9CXC - chains C and D of the 7 polymer chains in the assembly; structure by electron microscopy, 3.30 A resolution.

# Chain C
Name: Gamma-aminobutyric acid receptor subunit gamma-2
Organism: Homo sapiens
UniProtKB: P18507 (GBRG2_HUMAN); residues 1-436 here correspond to UniProt positions 40-475 (UniProt number = residue number + 39)
Sequence (436 residues; row label = number of the first residue in the row):
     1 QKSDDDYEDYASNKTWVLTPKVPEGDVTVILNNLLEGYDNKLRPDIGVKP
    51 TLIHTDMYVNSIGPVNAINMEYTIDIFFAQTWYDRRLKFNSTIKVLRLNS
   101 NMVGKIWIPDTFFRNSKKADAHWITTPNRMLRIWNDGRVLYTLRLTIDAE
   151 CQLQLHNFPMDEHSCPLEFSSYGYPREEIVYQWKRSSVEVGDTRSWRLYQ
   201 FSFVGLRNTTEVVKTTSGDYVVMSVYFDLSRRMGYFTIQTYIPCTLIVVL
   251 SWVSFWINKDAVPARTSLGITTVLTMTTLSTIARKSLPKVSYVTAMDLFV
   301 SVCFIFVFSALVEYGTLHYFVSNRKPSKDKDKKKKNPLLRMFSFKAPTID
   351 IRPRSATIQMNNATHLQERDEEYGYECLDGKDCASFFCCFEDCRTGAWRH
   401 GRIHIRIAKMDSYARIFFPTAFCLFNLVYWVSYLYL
Disordered / not traced: 1-22, 232-436
Cystine bridges: Cys151-Cys165
Glycans and other covalent adducts: N-acetylglucosamine (NAG) linked to Asn208
UniProt features mapped onto this chain:
  - region: Arg394 to Asp411 (Interaction with GABARAP)
  - glycosylation (N-linked (GlcNAc...) asparagine): Asn13, Asn90, Asn208

# Chain D
Name: Gamma-aminobutyric acid receptor subunit beta-2
Organism: Homo sapiens
UniProtKB: P47870 (GBRB2_HUMAN); residues 1-488 here correspond to UniProt positions 25-512 (UniProt number = residue number + 24)
Sequence (488 residues; each row starts with the number of its first residue):
     1 QSVNDPSNMSLVKETVDRLLKGYDIRLRPDFGGPPVAVGMNIDIASIDMV
    51 SEVNMDYTLTMYFQQAWRDKRLSYNVIPLNLTLDNRVADQLWVPDTYFLN
   101 DKKSFVHGVTVKNRMIRLHPDGTVLYGLRITTTAACMMDLRRYPLDEQNC
   151 TLEIESYGYTTDDIEFYWRGDDNAVTGVTKIELPQFSIVDYKLITKKVVF
   201 STGSYPRLSLSFKLKRNIGYFILQTYMPSILITILSWVSFWINYDASAAR
   251 VALGITTVLTMTTINTHLRETLPKIPYVKAIDMYLMGCFVFVFMALLEYA
   301 LVNYIFFGRGPQRQKKAAEKAASANNEKMRLDVNKIFYKDIKQNGTQYRS
   351 LWDPTGNLSPTRRTTNYDFSLYTMDPHENILLSTLEIKNEMATSEAVMGL
   401 GDPRSTMLAYDASSIQYRKAGLPRHSFGRNALERHVAQKKSRLRRRASQL
   451 KITIPDLTDVNAIDRWSRIFFPVVFSFFNIVYWLYYVN
Disordered / not traced: 1-7, 308-460, 488
Cystine bridges: Cys136-Cys150
Glycans and other covalent adducts: N-acetylglucosamine (NAG) linked to Asn80; glycan linked to Asn149
Residues lining bound ligands: gamma-amino-butanoic acid (ABU): Tyr97, Glu155, Ser156, Tyr157, Phe200, Thr202, Tyr205
UniProt features mapped onto this chain:
  - binding site (histamine): Tyr97, Ser156, Tyr157, Thr202
  - binding site (4-aminobutanoate): Tyr157, Thr202
  - modified residue: Tyr417 (Phosphotyrosine)
  - glycosylation (N-linked (GlcNAc...) asparagine): Asn8, Asn80, Asn149

# Chain C / chain D interface
Contacting residue pairs (51):
  Gly37(C) - Lys13(D)  hydrogen bond (backbone-side chain)
  Asp39(C) - Lys13(D)
  Asp39(C) - Asp17(D)
  Asn40(C) - Asp84(D)
  Asn40(C) - Arg86(D)
  Lys41(C) - Val16(D)
  Lys41(C) - Leu83(D)
  Lys41(C) - Asp84(D)  hydrogen bond (backbone-backbone)
  Lys41(C) - Val87(D)
  Leu42(C) - Lys13(D)
  Leu42(C) - Leu83(D)  hydrophobic
  Arg43(C) - Met9(D)
  Ile46(C) - Met9(D)  hydrophobic
  Val48(C) - Asn8(D)
  Arg86(C) - Met9(D)
  Gly104(C) - Arg86(D)
  Pro109(C) - Thr110(D)
  Asp110(C) - Val111(D)
  Thr111(C) - Val109(D)
  Thr111(C) - Thr110(D)  hydrogen bond (backbone-backbone)
  Phe112(C) - Tyr62(D)
  Phe112(C) - Val109(D)
  Phe112(C) - Asn113(D)
  Phe112(C) - Arg129(D)
  Phe113(C) - Val109(D)  hydrophobic
  Phe113(C) - Arg129(D)  hydrogen bond (backbone-side chain)
  Ser116(C) - Arg129(D)  hydrogen bond (backbone-side chain)
  Lys117(C) - Asp48(D)
  Lys117(C) - His107(D)
  Ala119(C) - Val109(D)
  Asp120(C) - Val109(D)
  Arg129(C) - Thr110(D)
  Leu145(C) - Val109(D)  hydrophobic
  Leu145(C) - Thr110(D)
  Glu150(C) - Ser46(D)
  Glu150(C) - Asp48(D)
  Tyr172(C) - Tyr62(D)  hydrophobic
  Tyr172(C) - Arg114(D)
  Tyr172(C) - Met115(D)  hydrophobic
  Tyr172(C) - Gly127(D)
  Tyr172(C) - Leu128(D)  hydrogen bond (side chain-backbone)
  Tyr172(C) - Arg129(D)  hydrogen bond (side chain-backbone)
  Gly173(C) - Met115(D)
  Gly173(C) - Arg117(D)  hydrogen bond (backbone-side chain)
  Tyr174(C) - Thr82(D)
  Tyr174(C) - Leu83(D)
  Thr216(C) - Gln64(D)
  Ser217(C) - Met115(D)
  Ser217(C) - Arg117(D)  hydrogen bond (backbone-side chain)
  Tyr220(C) - Met115(D)
  Tyr220(C) - Arg117(D)  hydrogen bond
Other interface residues (no listed pair), chain C (38 interface residues in all): Gly47, Phe78, Ile106, Trp107, Ile108, Arg114, Lys118, Ala121, Leu143, Pro175
Other interface residues (no listed pair), chain D (29 interface residues in all): Val12, Asn41, Leu79, Phe105

# Overview
38 residues of chain C face 29 of chain D across their interface, with 10 hydrogen bonds. Polar contacts
include Gly37(C)-Lys13(D), Phe113(C)-Arg129(D) and Ser116(C)-Arg129(D). Ligands of chain D:
gamma-amino-butanoic acid. N-acetylglucosamine is covalently linked to Asn208(C). Covalently linked
N-acetylglucosamine: at Asn80(D).
Here chain C is Gamma-aminobutyric acid receptor subunit gamma-2 and chain D is Gamma-aminobutyric acid
receptor subunit beta-2, both from Homo sapiens. Entry 9CXC (Native human GABAA receptor of
beta3-alpha1-gamma2-beta2-alpha2 assembly) was determined by electron microscopy together with 9CRS, 9CRV,
9CSB, 9CT0, 9CTJ, 9CTP and 6 further entries from the same study.
